PDB entry 8TYG | X-ray diffraction, 1.64 A resolution | chain A

[Chain A]
Protein: Plasmepsin V
Source organism: Plasmodium vivax Sal-1
Notes: EC 3.4.23.-
UniProtKB: A5K302 (PLM5_PLAVS); residue numbers follow UniProt; this construct covers 35-476
Sequence (461 residues; row label = number of the first residue in the row):
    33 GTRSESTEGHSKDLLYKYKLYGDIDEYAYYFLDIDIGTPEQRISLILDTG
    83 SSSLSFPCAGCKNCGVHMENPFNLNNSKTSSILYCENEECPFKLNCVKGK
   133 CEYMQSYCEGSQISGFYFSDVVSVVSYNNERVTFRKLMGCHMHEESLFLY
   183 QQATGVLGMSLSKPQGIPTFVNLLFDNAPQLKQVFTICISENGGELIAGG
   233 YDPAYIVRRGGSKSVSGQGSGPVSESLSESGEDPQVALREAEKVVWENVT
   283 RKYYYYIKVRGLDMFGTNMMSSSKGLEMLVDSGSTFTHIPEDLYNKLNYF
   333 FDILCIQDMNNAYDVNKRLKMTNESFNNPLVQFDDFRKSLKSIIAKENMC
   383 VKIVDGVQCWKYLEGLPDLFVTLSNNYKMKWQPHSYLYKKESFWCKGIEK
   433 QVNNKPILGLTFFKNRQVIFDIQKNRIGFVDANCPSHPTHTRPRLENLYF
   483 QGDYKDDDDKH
Disordered / not traced: 33-43, 241-268, 477-493
Cystine bridges: C90-C172, C93-C96, C117-C128, C122-C133, C220-C466, C337-C382, C391-C427
Glycans and other covalent adducts: N-acetylglucosamine (NAG) linked to N107, N280, N355
Sequence notes: expression tag (33-34, 477-493)
Metal / ion sites: 6-tungstotellurate(VI) W near R283 (its only coordinating residue here)
Residues lining bound ligands:
  - SKC ((2E,4aR,7aS)-6-[3-(4-chlorophenyl)pyridin-2-yl]-7a-(2,5-difluorophenyl)-2-imino-3-methyloctahydro-4H-pyrrolo[3,4-d]pyrimidin-4-one): Y61, I78, D80, G82, S83, S87, Y135, Q137, S138, Y139, I145, H173, L179, F180, Q183, V188, D313, G315, S316
  - 6-tungstotellurate(VI) (TEW): K195, T282, R283, K284, Y285, Y286
UniProt features mapped onto this chain:
  - active site: D80, D313
  - mutagenesis: D80 (D80A: Loss of catalytic activity; when associated with A-313), D313 (D313A: Loss of catalytic activity; when associated with A-80)
From the paper describing this entry:
  - catalytic residues: D80, D313
  - binding site for SKC: D80, S87, H173, D313
  - contacts within the chain: H173-E176 (hydrogen bond)
  - conformationally variable residues (loop rearrangement, side-chain flip): Q137, Y139 to Q144, I145

[Overview]
Bound to chain A: compound SKC and 6-tungstotellurate(VI). Covalently linked N-acetylglucosamine: at N107,
N280 and N355. Curated annotation (UniProt) lists active-site residues D80 and D313 and 2 mutagenesis sites.
From the paper: catalytic residues D80 and D313; a binding site for SKC at D80, S87 and H173 among others.
Chain A is Plasmepsin V (Plasmodium vivax Sal-1); the structure, Plasmodium vivax PMV-WM08 inhibitor complex,
was determined by X-ray diffraction together with 8TYF and 8TYH from the same study.
